Entry 2RMU (X-ray diffraction, 3.00 A resolution); this record covers chains 1 and 3 of the 4 polymer chains in the assembly.

# Chain 1
Name: Human rhinovirus 14 coat protein (subunit VP1)
From: Human rhinovirus 14
UniProt: P03303 (POLG_HRV14); residues 1-289 here correspond to UniProt positions 567-855 (UniProt number = residue number + 566)
Sequence (289 residues; row label = number of the first residue in the row):
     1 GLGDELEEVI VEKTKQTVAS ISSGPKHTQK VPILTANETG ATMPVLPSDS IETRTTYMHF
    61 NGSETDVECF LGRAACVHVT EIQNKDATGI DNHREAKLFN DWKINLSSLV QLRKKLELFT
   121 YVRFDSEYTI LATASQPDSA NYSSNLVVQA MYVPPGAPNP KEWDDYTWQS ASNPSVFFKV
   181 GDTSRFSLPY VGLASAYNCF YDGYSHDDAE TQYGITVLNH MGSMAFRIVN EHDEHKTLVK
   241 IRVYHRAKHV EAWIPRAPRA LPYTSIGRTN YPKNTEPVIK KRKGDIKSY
Disordered / not traced: 1-16
Differences from the reference sequence: conflict Leu188 (Val755 in P03303)

# Chain 3
Name: Human rhinovirus 14 coat protein (subunit VP3)
From: Human rhinovirus 14
UniProt: P03303 (POLG_HRV14); residues 1-236 here correspond to UniProt positions 331-566 (UniProt number = residue number + 330)
Sequence (236 residues; row label = number of the first residue in the row):
     1 GLPTTTLPGS GQFLTTDDRQ SPSALPNYEP TPRIHIPGKV HNLLEIIQVD TLIPMNNTHT
    61 KDEVNSYLIP LNANRQNEQV FGTNLFIGDG VFKTTLLGEI VQYYTHWSGS LRFSLMYTGP
   121 ALSSAKLILA YTPPGARGPQ DRREAMLGTH VVWDIGLQST IVMTIPWTSG VQFRYTDPDT
   181 YTSAGFLSCW YQTSLILPPE TTGQVYLLSF ISACPDFKLR LMKDTQTISQ TVALTE

# How chain 1 and chain 3 interact
Pairs across the interface (186; chain 1 residue first):
  Ala19(1) - Asp216(3)
  Ile33(1) - Val151(3)  hydrophobic
  Ile33(1) - Thr160(3)
  Ile33(1) - Ile161(3)
  Ile33(1) - Val162(3)  hydrogen bond (backbone-backbone)
  Leu34(1) - Gln158(3)
  Leu34(1) - Thr160(3)
  Thr35(1) - Gln158(3)
  Thr35(1) - Ser159(3)  hydrogen bond (backbone-backbone)
  Thr35(1) - Thr160(3)  hydrogen bond (backbone-backbone)
  Thr35(1) - Val162(3)
  Ala36(1) - Thr160(3)
  Asn37(1) - Asp50(3)
  Asn37(1) - Met116(3)
  Asn37(1) - Thr160(3)  hydrogen bond (backbone-side chain)
  Asn37(1) - Phe210(3)
  Glu38(1) - Met116(3)
  Glu38(1) - Ser159(3)  hydrogen bond
  Thr42(1) - Gln48(3)
  Thr42(1) - Val49(3)
  Thr42(1) - Asp50(3)  hydrogen bond (side chain-backbone)
  Thr42(1) - Arg112(3)
  Thr42(1) - Ser212(3)
  Met43(1) - Arg112(3)  hydrogen bond (backbone-side chain)
  Pro44(1) - Arg112(3)
  Val45(1) - Arg112(3)  hydrogen bond (backbone-side chain)
  Val45(1) - Val162(3)  hydrophobic
  Val45(1) - Cys214(3)
  Leu46(1) - Thr164(3)
  Leu46(1) - Pro215(3)
  Pro47(1) - Ser110(3)
  Pro47(1) - Thr164(3)
  Pro47(1) - Pro166(3)  hydrophobic
  Pro47(1) - Cys214(3)
  Ser50(1) - Thr164(3)
  Ile51(1) - Thr149(3)
  Ile51(1) - Pro166(3)  hydrophobic
  Met58(1) - Pro215(3)
  Met58(1) - Asp216(3)
  Met58(1) - Lys218(3)
  Phe60(1) - Lys218(3)
  Phe60(1) - Leu219(3)
  Gly62(1) - Asn42(3)
  Gly62(1) - Leu44(3)
  Glu64(1) - Tyr104(3)  hydrogen bond (backbone-side chain)
  Glu64(1) - Arg220(3)
  Glu64(1) - Leu221(3)  hydrogen bond (side chain-backbone)
  Glu64(1) - Met222(3)  hydrogen bond (side chain-backbone)
  Thr65(1) - Asn42(3)  hydrogen bond
  Thr65(1) - Leu43(3)  hydrogen bond (backbone-backbone)
  Thr65(1) - Leu44(3)
  Thr65(1) - Tyr104(3)
  Asp66(1) - His41(3)
  Asp66(1) - Asn42(3)
  Val67(1) - Val40(3)
  Val67(1) - His41(3)  hydrogen bond (backbone-backbone)
  Phe70(1) - Leu43(3)  hydrophobic
  Phe70(1) - Tyr103(3)  hydrophobic
  Phe70(1) - Tyr104(3)
  Phe70(1) - Met222(3)
  Arg73(1) - Thr15(3)
  Arg73(1) - Thr16(3)
  Arg73(1) - Met222(3)
  Ala74(1) - Phe13(3)  hydrophobic
  Ala74(1) - Thr15(3)  hydrogen bond (backbone-backbone)
  Lys103(1) - Glu236(3)  salt bridge
  Ser107(1) - Leu234(3)
  Ser108(1) - Gln230(3)  hydrogen bond (backbone-side chain)
  Ser108(1) - Ala233(3)
  Ser108(1) - Leu234(3)  hydrogen bond (backbone-backbone)
  Leu109(1) - Gln230(3)
  Leu109(1) - Ala233(3)  hydrophobic
  Val110(1) - Ile228(3)  hydrophobic
  Val110(1) - Ser229(3)
  Val110(1) - Gln230(3)  hydrogen bond (backbone-side chain)
  Val110(1) - Leu234(3)  hydrophobic
  Gln111(1) - Asp224(3)
  Arg113(1) - Leu234(3)
  Lys114(1) - Glu99(3)  salt bridge
  Lys114(1) - Tyr103(3)
  Lys114(1) - Thr227(3)  hydrogen bond
  Lys114(1) - Ile228(3)
  Lys115(1) - Tyr103(3)
  Lys115(1) - Met222(3)
  Phe119(1) - Val40(3)  hydrophobic
  Tyr121(1) - Ile36(3)  hydrophobic
  Arg123(1) - Pro30(3)
  Arg123(1) - Thr31(3)  hydrogen bond (side chain-backbone)
  Arg123(1) - Pro32(3)
  Arg123(1) - Arg33(3)
  Glu127(1) - Arg19(3)
  Glu127(1) - Ser21(3)
  Thr129(1) - Phe13(3)
  Pro174(1) - Ala24(3)
  Pro174(1) - Leu25(3)  hydrophobic
  Arg185(1) - Phe13(3)
  Arg185(1) - Ser21(3)
  Phe186(1) - Ser21(3)
  Phe186(1) - Pro22(3)
  Phe186(1) - Ala24(3)  hydrophobic
  Ser187(1) - Ser21(3)
  Ser187(1) - Pro22(3)  hydrogen bond (backbone-backbone)
  Ser187(1) - Ser23(3)
  Ser187(1) - Ala24(3)  hydrogen bond (backbone-backbone)
  Leu188(1) - Ala24(3)  hydrophobic
  Leu188(1) - Leu25(3)  hydrophobic
  Pro189(1) - Ser23(3)
  Pro189(1) - Leu25(3)  hydrophobic
  Pro189(1) - Tyr28(3)  hydrophobic
  Tyr190(1) - Tyr28(3)
  Tyr190(1) - Pro30(3)
  Val191(1) - Leu25(3)  hydrophobic
  Val191(1) - Tyr28(3)
  Gly192(1) - Thr31(3)  hydrogen bond (backbone-side chain)
  Leu193(1) - Thr31(3)  hydrogen bond (backbone-side chain)
  Ala194(1) - Thr31(3)  hydrogen bond (backbone-side chain)
  Ser195(1) - Thr31(3)
  Ser195(1) - Pro32(3)  hydrogen bond (side chain-backbone)
  Ser195(1) - Ile34(3)
  Ile215(1) - Glu236(3)
  Tyr244(1) - Phe13(3)  hydrophobic
  Arg246(1) - Asp17(3)
  Arg246(1) - Asp18(3)  salt bridge
  Arg246(1) - Arg19(3)
  Glu251(1) - Arg33(3)  salt bridge
  Glu251(1) - Lys39(3)  salt bridge
  Ala252(1) - Lys39(3)
  Ala252(1) - Val40(3)  hydrogen bond (backbone-backbone)
  Trp253(1) - Ile36(3)
  Trp253(1) - Pro37(3)
  Trp253(1) - Gly38(3)
  Trp253(1) - Lys39(3)
  Ile254(1) - Pro37(3)
  Ile254(1) - Gly38(3)  hydrogen bond (backbone-backbone)
  Pro255(1) - Gly38(3)
  Pro255(1) - Val40(3)
  Pro255(1) - Ile46(3)  hydrophobic
  Pro258(1) - Leu96(3)
  Pro258(1) - Glu99(3)
  Tyr263(1) - Ile228(3)  hydrophobic
  Tyr263(1) - Leu234(3)  hydrophobic
  Thr264(1) - Leu234(3)
  Ser265(1) - Thr235(3)
  Ser265(1) - Glu236(3)
  Ile266(1) - Leu234(3)
  Ile266(1) - Thr235(3)  hydrogen bond (backbone-backbone)
  Ile266(1) - Glu236(3)
  Arg268(1) - Glu236(3)  hydrogen bond (side chain-backbone)
  Pro277(1) - Thr60(3)
  Pro277(1) - Lys61(3)
  Pro277(1) - Asp62(3)
  Val278(1) - Asp62(3)  hydrogen bond (backbone-side chain)
  Ile279(1) - Pro54(3)  hydrophobic
  Ile279(1) - Asn57(3)
  Ile279(1) - Asp62(3)  hydrogen bond (backbone-side chain)
  Lys280(1) - Asn57(3)
  Lys280(1) - Asp89(3)  salt bridge
  Lys280(1) - Gly90(3)
  Lys280(1) - Lys93(3)
  Lys281(1) - Asn57(3)
  Lys281(1) - Thr58(3)  hydrogen bond (side chain-backbone)
  Lys281(1) - His59(3)  hydrogen bond (side chain-backbone)
  Lys281(1) - Thr60(3)
  Arg282(1) - Met55(3)  hydrogen bond (side chain-backbone)
  Arg282(1) - Asn57(3)  hydrogen bond (backbone-backbone)
  Arg282(1) - Gly82(3)  hydrogen bond (side chain-backbone)
  Ile286(1) - Met55(3)
  Ile286(1) - Asn56(3)
  Ile286(1) - Thr58(3)
  Ile286(1) - Val80(3)
  Ile286(1) - Phe81(3)  hydrophobic
  Ile286(1) - Gly82(3)  hydrogen bond (backbone-backbone)
  Lys287(1) - Gln79(3)
  Lys287(1) - Gly82(3)
  Ser288(1) - Gly82(3)
  Ser288(1) - Thr83(3)
  Tyr289(1) - Gln79(3)  hydrogen bond
  Tyr289(1) - Gly82(3)
  Tyr289(1) - Thr83(3)
  Tyr289(1) - Asn84(3)
  Tyr289(1) - Gly138(3)
  Tyr289(1) - Pro139(3)  hydrogen bond (side chain-backbone)
  Tyr289(1) - Phe186(3)  hydrophobic
  Tyr289(1) - Leu187(3)
  Tyr289(1) - Ser188(3)
  Tyr289(1) - Trp190(3)
Interface residues without a listed pair, chain 1 (81 interface residues in all): Cys69, Ala196, Lys248, Glu276, Gly284, Asp285
Interface residues without a listed pair, chain 3 (99 interface residues in all): Ser66, Ile69, Pro70, Val91, Thr94, Ser114, Trp153, Phe173, Phe217, Thr225

# Summary
The interface between chain 1 and chain 3 involves 81 residues on one side and 99 on the other, with 40
hydrogen bonds and 6 salt bridges. Polar pairs include Lys103(1)-Glu236(3), Lys114(1)-Glu99(3) and
Arg246(1)-Asp18(3).
Here chain 1 is Human rhinovirus 14 coat protein (subunit VP1) and chain 3 is Human rhinovirus 14 coat protein
(subunit VP3), both from Human rhinovirus 14. Entry 2RMU (Three-dimensional structures of drug-resistant
mutants of human rhinovirus 14) was determined by X-ray diffraction, deposited together with 1RMU.
